PDB entry 6GIQ | electron microscopy, 3.23 A resolution | chains L and S of the 32 polymer chains in the assembly

[Chain L]
Molecule: BJ4_G0001550.mRNA.1.CDS.1
Source organism: Saccharomyces cerevisiae
Reference sequence: A0A6A5Q3X1 (A0A6A5Q3X1_YEASX); residue numbers follow UniProt; this construct covers 1-457
Sequence (457 residues; numbered 1 to 457; the number before each row is that of its first residue):
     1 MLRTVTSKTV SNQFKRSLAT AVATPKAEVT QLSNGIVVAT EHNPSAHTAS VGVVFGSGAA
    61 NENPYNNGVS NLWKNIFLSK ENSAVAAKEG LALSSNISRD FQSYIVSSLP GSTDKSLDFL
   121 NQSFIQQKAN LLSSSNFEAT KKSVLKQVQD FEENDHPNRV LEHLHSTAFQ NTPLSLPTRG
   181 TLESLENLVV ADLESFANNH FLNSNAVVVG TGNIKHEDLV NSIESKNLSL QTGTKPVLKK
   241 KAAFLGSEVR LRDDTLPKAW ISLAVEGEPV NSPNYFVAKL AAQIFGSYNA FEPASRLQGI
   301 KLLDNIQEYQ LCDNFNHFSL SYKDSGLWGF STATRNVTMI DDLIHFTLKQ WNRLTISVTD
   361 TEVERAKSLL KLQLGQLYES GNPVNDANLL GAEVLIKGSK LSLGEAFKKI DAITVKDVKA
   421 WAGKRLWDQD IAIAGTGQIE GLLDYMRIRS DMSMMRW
Unresolved in the structure: 1-26
Residues lining bound ligands: 1,2-diacyl-sn-glycero-3-phoshocholine (PCF): D428, S453, M455

[Chain S]
Molecule: BJ4_G0028260.mRNA.1.CDS.1
Source organism: Saccharomyces cerevisiae
Reference sequence: A0A6A5PU80 (A0A6A5PU80_YEASX); residues 1-94 here = UniProt positions 1-94
Sequence (94 residues; each row starts with the number of its first residue):
     1 MGPPSGKTYM GWWGHMGGPK QKGITSYAVS PYAQKPLQGI FHNAVFNSFR RFKSQFLYVL
    61 IPAGIYWYWW KNGNEYNEFL YSKAGREELE RVNV
Unresolved in the structure: 1

[Interface between chain L and chain S]
Residue-residue contacts - 35 pairs, chain L then chain S:
  L245(L) with A33(S), hydrophobic
  G246(L) with V29(S); S30(S), hydrogen bond (backbone-backbone)
  S247(L) with A28(S)
  E248(L) with S26(S); Y27(S); A28(S), hydrogen bond (backbone-backbone)
  V249(L) with S26(S); Y27(S), hydrophobic
  R250(L) with I24(S); T25(S); S26(S), hydrogen bond (backbone-backbone)
  L251(L) with T25(S)
  R252(L) with Q21(S); K22(S); G23(S); I24(S)
  D253(L) with Q21(S); K22(S), salt bridge
  D254(L) with P19(S); K20(S); Q21(S), hydrogen bond (side chain-backbone)
  T255(L) with K22(S)
  V337(L) with G14(S)
  T338(L) with W13(S); H15(S)
  D430(L) with S30(S), hydrogen bond; Y32(S)
  E440(L) with W13(S); M16(S)
  G441(L) with W13(S); G14(S)
  Y445(L) with S30(S)
  M446(L) with P31(S), hydrophobic
  R449(L) with Y32(S)
Also at the interface, not in a pair above, chain L (22 interface residues in all): Q170, D428, L443

[Summary]
22 residues of chain L face 19 of chain S across their interface; the contacts include 5 hydrogen bonds and 1
salt bridge. Among the polar pairs are D253(L)-K22(S), D254(L)-Q21(S) and D430(L)-S30(S). Ligands of chain L:
1,2-diacyl-sn-glycero-3-phoshocholine.
Chain L is BJ4_G0001550.mRNA.1.CDS.1 and chain S is BJ4_G0028260.mRNA.1.CDS.1, both from Saccharomyces
cerevisiae; the structure, Saccharomyces cerevisiae respiratory supercomplex III2IV, was determined by
electron microscopy.
